8XTD - chain A; structure by X-ray diffraction, 2.70 A resolution.

== Chain A ==
Molecule: Non-structural protein 3
Organism: Severe acute respiratory syndrome coronavirus 2
Notes: EC 3.4.19.12, 3.4.22.-; fragment: papain-like protease (PLPro)
UniProtKB: P0DTD1 (R1AB_SARS2); residues 1-315 here correspond to UniProt positions 1564-1878 (UniProt number = residue number + 1563)
Chain sequence (315 residues; each row starts with the number of its first residue):
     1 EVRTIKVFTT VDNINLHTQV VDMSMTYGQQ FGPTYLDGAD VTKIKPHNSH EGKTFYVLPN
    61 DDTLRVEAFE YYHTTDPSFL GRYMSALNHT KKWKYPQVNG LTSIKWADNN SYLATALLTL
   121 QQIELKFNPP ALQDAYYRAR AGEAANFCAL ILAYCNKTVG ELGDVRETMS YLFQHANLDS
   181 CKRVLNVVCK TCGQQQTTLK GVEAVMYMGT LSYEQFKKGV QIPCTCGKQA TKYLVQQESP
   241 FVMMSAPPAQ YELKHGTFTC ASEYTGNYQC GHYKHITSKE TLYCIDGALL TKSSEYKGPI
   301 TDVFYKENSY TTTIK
Construct notes: engineered mutation Ser111 (Cys1674 in P0DTD1)
Ligand contacts: Linagliptin (356; 8-[(3R)-3-Aminopiperidin-1-yl]-7-but-2-yn-1-yl-3-methyl-1-[(4-methylquinazolin-2-yl)methyl]-3,7-dihydro-1H-purine-2,6-d ione): Phe69, His73, Asn128, Gln174, His175, Ala176, Asn177, Leu178, Asp179, Gly201, Val202
UniProt features mapped onto this chain:
  - zinc finger: Cys189 to Cys226 (C4-type)
  - active site (For PL-PRO activity): His272, Asp286
  - binding site (Zn(2+)): Cys189, Cys192, Cys224, Cys226
From the paper describing this entry:
  - binding site for Linagliptin: Phe69, His73, Asn128, Gln174, His175, Ala176, Leu178, Asp179
  - catalytic residues: His272, Asp286

== Overview ==
Bound to chain A: Linagliptin. From UniProt: active-site residues His272 and Asp286 and 4 Zn2+-binding
residues. From the paper: catalytic residues His272 and Asp286; a binding site for Linagliptin at Phe69, His73
and Asn128 among others.
Chain A is Non-structural protein 3 (Severe acute respiratory syndrome coronavirus 2); the structure,
SARS-CoV-2 papain-like-protease (PLpro) in complex with inhibitor Linagliptin, was determined by X-ray
diffraction together with 8X1X from the same study.
